Entry 4IGA (X-ray diffraction, 1.73 A resolution); this record covers chains A and B.

[Chain A]
Molecule: Chemotaxis protein CheY
Organism: Thermotoga maritima
Reference sequence: Q56312 (CHEY_THEMA); residues 1-120 here = UniProt positions 1-120
Chain sequence (123 residues; each row starts with the number of its first residue; numbers below 1 keep their minus sign (Gly-2 is residue -2)):
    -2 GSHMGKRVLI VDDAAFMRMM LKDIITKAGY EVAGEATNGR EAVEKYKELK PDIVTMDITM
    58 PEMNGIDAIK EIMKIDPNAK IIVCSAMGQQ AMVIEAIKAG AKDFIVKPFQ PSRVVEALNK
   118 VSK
Unresolved in the structure: -2 to 2, 119-120
Construct notes: expression tag (-2 to 0)
Metal / ion sites: Mg2+: Asp10, Asp54, Thr56; beryllium trifluoride ion near Asp54 (its only coordinating residue here)

[Chain B]
Molecule: Flagellar motor switch protein FliM
Reference sequence: Q9WZE6 (Q9WZE6_THEMA); residues 1-20 here = UniProt positions 1-20
Chain sequence (20 residues; numbered 1 to 20; the number before each row is that of its first residue):
     1 MSDVLSQEEI NQLIEALMKG
Unresolved in the structure: 1-2, 19-20

[Interface between chain A and chain B]
Contacting residue pairs (19; chain A residue first):
  Gly85(A) - Val4(B)
  Gly85(A) - Leu5(B)  hydrogen bond (backbone-backbone)
  Gln86(A) - Asp3(B)
  Gln87(A) - Leu5(B)
  Gln87(A) - Leu13(B)
  Val90(A) - Leu13(B)  hydrophobic
  Ile94(A) - Leu17(B)  hydrophobic
  Ile94(A) - Met18(B)  hydrophobic
  Asp100(A) - Ile14(B)
  Phe101(A) - Gln7(B)  hydrogen bond (backbone-side chain)
  Phe101(A) - Ile10(B)
  Phe101(A) - Ile14(B)
  Ile102(A) - Gln7(B)
  Val103(A) - Val4(B)  hydrophobic
  Val103(A) - Leu5(B)
  Val103(A) - Gln7(B)  hydrogen bond (backbone-side chain)
  Val103(A) - Ile10(B)  hydrophobic
  Arg110(A) - Gln7(B)
  Arg110(A) - Asn11(B)  hydrogen bond
Also at the interface, not in a pair above, chain A (13 interface residues in all): Ala83, Ile91, Lys99

[Summary]
13 residues of chain A face 10 of chain B across their interface, with 4 hydrogen bonds. Among the polar pairs
are Phe101(A)-Gln7(B), Val103(A)-Gln7(B) and Arg110(A)-Asn11(B). Asp10(A), Asp54(A) and Thr56(A) form the Mg2+
site.
Here chain A is Chemotaxis protein CheY (Thermotoga maritima) and chain B is Flagellar motor switch protein
FliM. Entry 4IGA (The crystal structure of an activated Thermotoga maritima CheY with N-terminal region of
FliM) was determined by X-ray diffraction.
